Entry 4WR7 (X-ray diffraction, 1.50 A resolution); this record covers chain A.

[Chain A]
Name: Carbonic anhydrase 1
Source organism: Homo sapiens
Notes: EC 4.2.1.1
UniProt: P00915 (CAH1_HUMAN); residues 2-260 here correspond to UniProt positions 3-261 (UniProt number = residue number + 1)
Amino-acid sequence (260 residues; numbered 1 to 260; the number before each row is that of its first residue):
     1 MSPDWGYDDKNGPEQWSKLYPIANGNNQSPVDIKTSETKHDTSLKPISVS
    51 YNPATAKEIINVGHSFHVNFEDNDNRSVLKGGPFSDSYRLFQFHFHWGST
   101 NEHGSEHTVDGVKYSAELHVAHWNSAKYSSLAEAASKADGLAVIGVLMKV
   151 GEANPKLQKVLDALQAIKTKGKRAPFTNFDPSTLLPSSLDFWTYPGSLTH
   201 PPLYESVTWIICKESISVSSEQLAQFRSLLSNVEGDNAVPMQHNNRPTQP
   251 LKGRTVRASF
Disordered / not traced: 1-2
Differences from the reference sequence: initiating methionine (1)
Metal / ion sites: Zn2+: His94, His96, His119 (together with 3TV)
Small-molecule neighbours: 3TV: Phe91, Gln92, His94, His96, Glu106, His119, Ala121, Leu131, Ala135, Val143, Ser197, Leu198, Thr199, His200, Pro201, Pro202, Tyr204, Trp209
UniProt features mapped onto this chain:
  - active site: His64 (Proton donor/acceptor)
  - binding site (Zn(2+)): His64, His67, His94, His96, His119, His200
  - binding site (substrate): Thr199, His200

[In short]
Ligands of chain A: 3TV. His94, His96 and His119 coordinate Zn2+. Curated annotation (UniProt) lists
active-site residue His64, 6 Zn2+-binding residues and substrate-binding residues Thr199 and His200.
Chain A is Carbonic anhydrase 1 (Homo sapiens); the structure, Crystal structure of human carbonic anhydrase
isozyme I with 2,3,5,6-Tetrafluoro-4-(propylthio)benzenesulfonamide, was determined by X-ray diffraction,
deposited together with 4WUP, 4WUQ, 4WW6 and 4WW8.
